1YQ9 - chains A and H; structure by X-ray diffraction, 2.35 A resolution.

Chain A:
Name: Periplasmic [NiFe] hydrogenase small subunit
Organism: Desulfovibrio gigas
Notes: EC 1.12.2.1
UniProt: P12943 (PHNS_DESGI); residues 1-264 here correspond to UniProt positions 25-288 (UniProt number = residue number + 24)
Chain sequence (264 residues; numbered 1 to 264; the number before each row is that of its first residue):
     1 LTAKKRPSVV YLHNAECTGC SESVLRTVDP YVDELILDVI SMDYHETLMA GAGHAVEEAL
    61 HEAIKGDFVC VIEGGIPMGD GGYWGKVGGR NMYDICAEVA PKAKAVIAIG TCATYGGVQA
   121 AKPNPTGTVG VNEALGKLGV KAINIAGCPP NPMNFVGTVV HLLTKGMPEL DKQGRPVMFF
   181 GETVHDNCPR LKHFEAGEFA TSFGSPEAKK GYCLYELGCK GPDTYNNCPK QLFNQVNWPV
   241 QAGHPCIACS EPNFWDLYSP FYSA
Not modelled in the structure: 1-3
Bound ions: 4Fe-4S cluster Fe site 1: Cys17, Cys20, Cys112, Cys148; 4Fe-4S cluster Fe site 2: His185, Cys188, Cys213, Cys219; 3Fe-4S cluster Fe: Cys228, Cys246, Cys249
Residues lining bound ligands:
  - 3Fe-4S cluster (F3S): Val184, Thr224, Asn226, Cys228, Phe233, Trp238, Pro239, Cys246, Ile247, Ala248, Cys249, Ser250
  - hydrosulfuric acid (H2S): Thr111, Tyr115, Gly116, Gly117, Pro252, Asn253, Phe254
  - 4Fe-4S cluster (SF4), molecule 1: Glu16, Cys17, Thr18, Gly19, Cys20, Glu73, Gly110, Thr111, Cys112, Val118, Gly147, Cys148, Pro149
  - 4Fe-4S cluster (SF4), molecule 2: Val184, His185, Cys188, Arg190, Leu191, Phe194, Cys213, Leu214, Tyr215, Cys219, Gly221, Pro222, Val240

Chain H:
Name: Periplasmic [NiFe] hydrogenase large subunit
Organism: Desulfovibrio gigas
Notes: EC 1.12.2.1
UniProt: P12944 (PHNL_DESGI); residues 2-536 here correspond to UniProt positions 1-535 (UniProt number = residue number - 1)
Chain sequence (536 residues; row label = number of the first residue in the row):
     1 MSEMQGNKIV VDPITRIEGH LRIEVEVEGG KIKNAWSMST LFRGLEMILK GRDPRDAQHF
    61 TQRACGVCTY VHALASVRAV DNCVGVKIPE NATLMRNLTM GAQYMHDHLV HFYHLHALDW
   121 VNVANALNAD PAKAARLAND LSPRKTTTES LKAVQAKVKA LVESGQLGIF TNAYFLGGHP
   181 AYVLPAEVDL IATAHYLEAL RVQVKAARAM AIFGAKNPHT QFTVVGGCTN YDSLRPERIA
   241 EFRKLYKEVR EFIEQVYITD LLAVAGFYKN WAGIGKTSNF LTCGEFPTDE YDLNSRYTPQ
   301 GVIWGNDLSK VDDFNPDLIE EHVKYSWYEG ADAHHPYKGV TKPKWTEFHG EDRYSWMKAP
   361 RYKGEAFEVG PLASVLVAYA KKHEPTVKAV DLVLKTLGVG PEALFSTLGR TAARGIQCLT
   421 AAQEVEVWLD KLEANVKAGK DDLYTDWQYP TESQGVGFVN APRGMLSHWI VQRGGKIENF
   481 QLVVPSTWNL GPRCAEGKLS AVEQALIGTP IADPKRPVEI LRTVHSYDPC IACGVH
Not modelled in the structure: 1-6
Construct notes: initiating methionine (1)
Bound ions: Mg2+: Glu46, Leu482, His536; Ni2+: Cys65, Cys68, Cys530, Cys533 (together with peroxide ion); carbonmonoxide-(dicyano) iron Fe: Cys68, Cys533 (together with peroxide ion)
Residues lining bound ligands:
  - carbonmonoxide-(dicyano) iron (FCO): Cys68, Val71, His72, Ala461, Pro462, Arg463, Leu466, Val484, Pro485, Ser486, Cys530, Cys533
  - hydrosulfuric acid (H2S): Arg55, Val224, Val225
  - peroxide ion (PER): Cys65, Val67, Cys68, Arg463, Cys530, Cys533

Interface between chain A and chain H:
Residue-residue contacts (159; chain A residue first):
  Lys4(A) with Ser164(H), hydrogen bond (backbone-backbone); Gly165(H); Gln166(H)
  Lys5(A) with Gln166(H), hydrogen bond (backbone-side chain)
  Arg6(A) with Leu161(H); Ser164(H), hydrogen bond; Gln166(H), hydrogen bond (backbone-side chain)
  His13(A) with His20(H)
  Asn14(A) with His20(H), hydrogen bond (backbone-side chain); Leu41(H)
  Ala15(A) with Leu41(H), hydrophobic
  Glu16(A) with Glu18(H); His20(H), salt bridge; Ala532(H)
  Cys17(A) with Glu18(H); Arg43(H); Arg63(H); Cys65(H), hydrophobic; Gly66(H), hydrogen bond (backbone-backbone); His219(H)
  Thr18(A) with Glu18(H), hydrogen bond; Val67(H)
  Gly19(A) with Gly66(H); Pro218(H)
  Glu22(A) with Gly66(H); Val67(H); His106(H); Pro218(H)
  Ser23(A) with Pro218(H)
  Leu25(A) with Gln203(H), hydrogen bond (backbone-side chain); Val204(H)
  Arg26(A) with His106(H); Gln203(H), hydrogen bond; Ala207(H); Asn217(H)
  Tyr31(A) with Arg201(H)
  Val32(A) with Leu200(H), hydrophobic
  Asp33(A) with Arg201(H), salt bridge
  Glu34(A) with Arg201(H)
  Ser41(A) with Gln166(H)
  Met42(A) with Gly168(H); Ile169(H), hydrogen bond (backbone-backbone)
  Asp43(A) with Gly168(H)
  Glu46(A) with Thr15(H); Arg16(H), hydrogen bond (backbone-backbone); His20(H), salt bridge
  Thr47(A) with Arg16(H); Ile17(H); Leu115(H)
  Leu48(A) with Arg16(H); Ile169(H)
  Met49(A) with Thr15(H), hydrogen bond (backbone-side chain); Arg16(H), hydrogen bond (backbone-side chain); Gly168(H); Ile169(H)
  Ala50(A) with Arg16(H), hydrogen bond (backbone-side chain); Ile169(H), hydrogen bond (backbone-backbone); Ala173(H), hydrophobic
  Gly51(A) with Thr15(H), hydrogen bond (backbone-side chain)
  Ala52(A) with Val11(H), hydrophobic; Pro13(H); Thr15(H); Tyr174(H), hydrogen bond (backbone-side chain)
  Gly53(A) with Asp12(H); Pro13(H), hydrogen bond (backbone-backbone)
  His54(A) with Val10(H)
  Ala55(A) with Asn172(H), hydrogen bond (backbone-side chain)
  Val56(A) with Pro13(H), hydrophobic
  Glu57(A) with Pro13(H)
  Ala59(A) with Thr171(H); Asn172(H)
  Tyr83(A) with Trp345(H), hydrophobic
  Trp84(A) with Thr40(H); Leu41(H); Phe42(H), hydrogen bond (backbone-backbone); Pro343(H), hydrophobic; Trp356(H), hydrophobic
  Gly85(A) with Thr40(H); Leu41(H)
  Lys86(A) with Thr40(H), hydrogen bond (backbone-side chain); Trp345(H)
  Val87(A) with Asp12(H); His20(H)
  Gly88(A) with Asp12(H), hydrogen bond (backbone-side chain)
  Gly89(A) with Asp12(H), hydrogen bond (backbone-side chain)
  Met92(A) with His20(H)
  Val118(A) with Ile48(H)
  Gln119(A) with Arg43(H); Ile48(H)
  Ala121(A) with Ile48(H); Phe60(H), hydrophobic
  Lys122(A) with Ile48(H); Arg52(H), hydrogen bond (backbone-side chain)
  Pro123(A) with Met47(H); Ile48(H)
  Pro125(A) with Met47(H), hydrophobic
  Thr126(A) with Phe42(H); Arg43(H)
  Cys148(A) with Arg63(H), hydrogen bond (backbone-side chain); His219(H)
  Pro149(A) with Pro218(H)
  Phe203(A) with Arg55(H); Val224(H), hydrophobic; Thr229(H); Tyr231(H), hydrogen bond (backbone-side chain); Tyr444(H), hydrophobic
  Gly204(A) with Tyr231(H); Tyr444(H)
  Ala208(A) with Tyr231(H)
  Lys209(A) with Tyr231(H); Asp441(H), salt bridge; Asp442(H), salt bridge
  Phe233(A) with Lys216(H)
  Asn234(A) with Ala207(H); Arg208(H), hydrogen bond (backbone-side chain); Ala211(H); Lys216(H); Asn217(H), hydrogen bond (side chain-backbone)
  Gln235(A) with Arg208(H), hydrogen bond
  Val236(A) with Arg208(H); Ala211(H), hydrophobic; Arg238(H), hydrogen bond (backbone-side chain); Glu241(H)
  Asn237(A) with Ala211(H), hydrogen bond (side chain-backbone); Ile212(H), hydrogen bond (side chain-backbone); Ala215(H); Arg238(H)
  Trp238(A) with Ala215(H), hydrogen bond (backbone-backbone)
  Pro239(A) with Ala215(H), hydrophobic; Lys216(H); Gln221(H)
  Gln241(A) with Asp232(H), hydrogen bond; Arg238(H)
  Ala242(A) with Ala215(H), hydrophobic; Thr229(H), hydrogen bond (backbone-side chain); Asn230(H), hydrogen bond (backbone-backbone)
  Gly243(A) with Thr229(H)
  His244(A) with His59(H); Gln221(H); Thr223(H); Val224(H); Thr229(H)
  Pro245(A) with Gln221(H), hydrogen bond (backbone-side chain)
  Cys246(A) with Gln221(H)
  Ile247(A) with Gln221(H)
  Trp255(A) with Arg52(H); His59(H); Phe60(H), hydrophobic; Arg63(H)
  Asp256(A) with Arg52(H), salt bridge
  Ser259(A) with Asp56(H)
  Pro260(A) with Asp56(H)
  Phe261(A) with Asp56(H), hydrogen bond (backbone-side chain); His59(H)
  Tyr262(A) with Arg55(H); Gln58(H), hydrogen bond; His59(H), hydrogen bond; Thr223(H); Val224(H)
Other interface residues (no listed pair), chain A (81 interface residues in all): Thr27, Val28, Leu37, Tyr44, Glu58, Pro77
Other interface residues (no listed pair), chain H (78 interface residues in all): Gly19, Arg22, Leu45, Asp53, Ala64, Leu118, Lys157, Phe170, Phe175, Leu197, Phe348, Leu521

Summary:
81 residues of chain A and 78 residues of chain H are in contact, with 40 hydrogen bonds and 6 salt bridges.
Polar contacts include Glu16(A)-His20(H), Asp33(A)-Arg201(H) and Glu46(A)-His20(H). Ligands of chain A: 4Fe-4S
cluster, 3Fe-4S cluster and hydrosulfuric acid.
Here chain A is Periplasmic [NiFe] hydrogenase small subunit and chain H is Periplasmic [NiFe] hydrogenase
large subunit, both from Desulfovibrio gigas. Entry 1YQ9 (Structure of the unready oxidized form of [NiFe]
hydrogenase) was determined by X-ray diffraction, deposited together with 1YQW and 1YRQ.
